8UAF - chains B and C of the 18 polymer chains in the assembly; structure by electron microscopy, 3.18 A resolution.

== Chain B (and C) ==
Molecule: SIR2-like domain-containing protein
From: Escherichia coli
Notes: chain C of this document is another copy of the same molecule, construct and numbering; everything in this record applies to it too
UniProtKB: A0A7B5N0T7 (A0A7B5N0T7_ECOLX); residues 1-415 here = UniProt positions 1-415
Chain sequence (415 residues; each row starts with the number of its first residue):
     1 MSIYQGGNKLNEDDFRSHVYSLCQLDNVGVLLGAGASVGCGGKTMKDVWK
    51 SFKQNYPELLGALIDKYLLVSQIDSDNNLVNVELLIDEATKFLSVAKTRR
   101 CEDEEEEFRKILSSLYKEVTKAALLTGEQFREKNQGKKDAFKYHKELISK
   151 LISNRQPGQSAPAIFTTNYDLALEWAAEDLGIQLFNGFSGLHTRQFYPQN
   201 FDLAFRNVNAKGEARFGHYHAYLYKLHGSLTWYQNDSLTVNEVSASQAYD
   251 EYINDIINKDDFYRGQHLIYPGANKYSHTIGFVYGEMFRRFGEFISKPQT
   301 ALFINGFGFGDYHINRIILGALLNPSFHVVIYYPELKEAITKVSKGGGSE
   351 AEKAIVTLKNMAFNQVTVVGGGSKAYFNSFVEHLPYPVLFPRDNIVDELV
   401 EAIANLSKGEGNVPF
Unresolved in the structure: 1, 209-217, 392-415 (chain C: 1, 210-217, 408-415)
Residues lining bound ligands: NAD (nicotinamide-adenine-dinucleotide): Gly33, Ala34, Gly35, Val38, Thr44, Met45, Asn81, Val82, Glu83, Thr167, Asn168, His227, Tyr270, Pro271, Gly306, Phe307, Gly308, Asp311, Pro334, Tyr376, Phe377
Reported in the primary citation:
  - catalytic residues: His227, Asp311, His313
  - mutagenesis - H227A, D311A, H313A: abolished catalytic activity on NAD+
  - mutagenesis - H227A, D311A, H313A: decreased catalytic activity on single-stranded DNA
  - mutagenesis - H227A: decreased growth

== Chain B / chain C interface ==
Residue-residue contacts - 43 pairs, chain B then chain C:
  Lys133(B) with Tyr233(C); Asn235(C); Asn241(C)
  Asn134(B) with Thr193(C)
  Glu178(B) with Leu191(C), hydrogen bond (side chain-backbone); His192(C), hydrogen bond (side chain-backbone); Thr193(C)
  Gln183(B) with Ser189(C); Asn200(C)
  Ser189(B) with Gln183(C)
  Leu191(B) with Arg194(C); Glu242(C); Val243(C)
  His192(B) with Leu171(C); Glu178(C), salt bridge; Ala245(C)
  Thr193(B) with Lys133(C); Glu178(C)
  Arg194(B) with Leu191(C)
  Asp202(B) with Arg206(C); Asn207(C); Val208(C)
  Leu203(B) with Phe205(C), hydrophobic; Arg206(C)
  Ala204(B) with Ala204(C); Phe205(C); Arg206(C), hydrogen bond (backbone-backbone)
  Phe205(B) with Leu203(C), hydrophobic; Ala204(C); Phe205(C), hydrophobic; Arg206(C), hydrogen bond (backbone-side chain)
  Arg206(B) with Ala204(C), hydrogen bond (backbone-backbone)
  Asn207(B) with Asp202(C)
  Val208(B) with Asp202(C); Leu203(C); Tyr222(C)
  Tyr233(B) with Lys133(C), hydrogen bond
  Glu242(B) with Leu191(C)
  Ser244(B) with Gln247(C)
  Ala245(B) with His192(C)
  Gln247(B) with Ser246(C); Gln247(C); Asp250(C), hydrogen bond
Also at the interface, not in a pair above, chain B (25 interface residues in all): Leu171, Glu174, His218, Ser246
Also at the interface, not in a pair above, chain C (35 interface residues in all): Asn134, Glu174, Trp175, Gly190, Tyr219, Thr231, Ser237, Ser244

== Overview ==
Chain B and chain C form an interface of 25 and 35 residues respectively, with 7 hydrogen bonds and 1 salt
bridge. Polar contacts include His192(B)-Glu178(C), Glu178(B)-Leu191(C) and Phe205(B)-Arg206(C). Bound to
chain B: NAD. From the paper: catalytic residues His227(B), Asp311(B) and His313(B); H227A, D311A and H313A of
chain B abolish catalytic activity on NAD+.
Both chains are SIR2-like domain-containing protein (Escherichia coli). Entry 8UAF (E. coli Sir2_HerA complex
(12:6) bound with NAD+) was determined by electron microscopy (same publication as 8SU9, 8SUW, 8SUB, 8SXX and
8UAE).
